5S5X - chains B and C of the 6 polymer chains in the assembly; structure by X-ray diffraction, 2.32 A resolution.

Chain B:
Protein: Tubulin beta-2B chain
Source organism: Bos taurus
Reference sequence: Q6B856 (TBB2B_BOVIN); the author numbering skips numbers that UniProt does not, so the offset changes along the chain: 1-42 = UniProt 1-42; 45-360 = UniProt 43-358; 369-455 = UniProt 359-445
Sequence (445 residues; row label = number of the first residue in the row; note: 10 numbers in that range are skipped by the numbering (no residue carries them; nothing is unmodelled there)):
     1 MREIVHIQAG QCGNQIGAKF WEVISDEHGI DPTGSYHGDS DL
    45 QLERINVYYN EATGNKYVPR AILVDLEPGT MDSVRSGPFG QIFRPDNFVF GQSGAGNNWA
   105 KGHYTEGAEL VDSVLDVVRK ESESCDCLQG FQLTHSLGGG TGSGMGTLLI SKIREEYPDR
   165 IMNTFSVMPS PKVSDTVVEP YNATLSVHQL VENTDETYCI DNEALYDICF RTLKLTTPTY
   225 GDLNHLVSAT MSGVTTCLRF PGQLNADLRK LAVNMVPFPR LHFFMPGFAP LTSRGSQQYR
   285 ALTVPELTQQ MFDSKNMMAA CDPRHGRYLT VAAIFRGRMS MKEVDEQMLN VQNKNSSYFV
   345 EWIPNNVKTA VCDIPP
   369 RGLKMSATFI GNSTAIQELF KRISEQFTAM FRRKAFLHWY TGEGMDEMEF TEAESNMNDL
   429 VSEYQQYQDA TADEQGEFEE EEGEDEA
Unresolved in the structure: 279-280, 438-455
Metal / ion sites: Mg2+: Gln-11 (together with GDP); Ca2+: Glu-113 (shared with Glu-284(C) of chain C)
Ligand contacts:
  - GDP (guanosine-5'-diphosphate): Gly-10, Gln-11, Cys-12, Gln-15, Ile-16, Asp-69, Ala-99, Asn-101, Ser-140, Gly-142, Gly-143, Gly-144, Thr-145, Gly-146, Ser-147, Val-171, Pro-173, Val-177, Asp-179, Glu-183, Asn-206, Leu-209, Tyr-224, Leu-227, Asn-228
  - S9S (N-[2-(4-fluorophenyl)ethyl]methanesulfonamide): Val-177, Ser-178, Asp-179, Tyr-210, Pro-222, Thr-223, Tyr-224, Leu-227
UniProt features mapped onto this chain:
  - motif: Met-1 to Ile-4 (MREI motif)
  - binding site (GTP): Gln-11, Glu-71, Ser-140, Gly-144, Thr-145, Gly-146, Asn-206, Asn-228
  - binding site (Mg(2+)): Glu-71
  - modified residue: Ser-40 (Phosphoserine), Thr-57 (Phosphothreonine), Lys-60 (N6-acetyllysine), Ser-174 (Phosphoserine), Thr-287 (Phosphothreonine), Thr-292 (Phosphothreonine), Arg-320 (Omega-N-methylarginine), Glu-448 (5-glutamyl polyglutamate)
  - cross-link (Glycyl lysine isopeptide (Lys-Gly)): Lys-60 (interchain with G-Cter in ubiquitin), Lys-326 (interchain with G-Cter in ubiquitin)

Chain C:
Protein: Tubulin alpha-1B chain
Source organism: Bos taurus
Reference sequence: P81947 (TBA1B_BOVIN); residues 1-451 here = UniProt positions 1-451
Sequence (451 residues; row label = number of the first residue in the row):
     1 MRECISIHVG QAGVQIGNAC WELYCLEHGI QPDGQMPSDK TIGGGDDSFN TFFSETGAGK
    61 HVPRAVFVDL EPTVIDEVRT GTYRQLFHPE QLITGKEDAA NNYARGHYTI GKEIIDLVLD
   121 RIRKLADQCT GLQGFLVFHS FGGGTGSGFT SLLMERLSVD YGKKSKLEFS IYPAPQVSTA
   181 VVEPYNSILT THTTLEHSDC AFMVDNEAIY DICRRNLDIE RPTYTNLNRL ISQIVSSITA
   241 SLRFDGALNV DLTEFQTNLV PYPRIHFPLA TYAPVISAEK AYHEQLSVAE ITNACFEPAN
   301 QMVKCDPRHG KYMACCLLYR GDVVPKDVNA AIATIKTKRS IQFVDWCPTG FKVGINYQPP
   361 TVVPGGDLAK VQRAVCMLSN TTAIAEAWAR LDHKFDLMYA KRAFVHWYVG EGMEEGEFSE
   421 AREDMAALEK DYEEVGVDSV EGEGEEEGEE Y
Unresolved in the structure: 441-451
Metal / ion sites: Ca2+ site 1: Asp-39, Thr-41, Gly-44, Glu-55; Ca2+ site 2: Glu-284 (shared with Glu-113(B) of chain B)
Ligand contacts:
  - GTP (guanosine-5'-triphosphate): Gly-10, Gln-11, Ala-12, Gln-15, Ile-16, Asp-69, Asp-98, Ala-99, Ala-100, Asn-101, Ser-140, Gly-142, Gly-143, Gly-144, Thr-145, Gly-146, Ile-171, Pro-173, Val-177, Ser-178, Thr-179, Glu-183, Asn-206, Tyr-224, Leu-227, Asn-228, Ile-231
  - S9S (N-[2-(4-fluorophenyl)ethyl]methanesulfonamide): Phe-351, Lys-352, Val-353

How chain B and chain C interact:
Pairs across the interface - 41 pairs, chain B then chain C:
  Gln-96(B) with Met-1(C); Arg-2(C), hydrogen bond (backbone-side chain)
  Ser-97(B) with Arg-2(C)
  Gly-100(B) with Thr-257(C)
  Asn-101(B) with Glu-254(C), hydrogen bond
  Asp-179(B) with Glu-254(C); Lys-352(C), hydrogen bond (backbone-side chain)
  Thr-180(B) with Glu-254(C); Asn-258(C)
  Val-181(B) with Asn-258(C), hydrogen bond (backbone-side chain); Pro-348(C), hydrophobic
  Val-182(B) with Thr-257(C)
  Thr-221(B) with Lys-326(C); Asn-329(C)
  Ala-397(B) with Trp-346(C)
  Met-398(B) with Trp-346(C)
  Arg-400(B) with Asp-345(C), salt bridge; Ser-439(C), hydrogen bond
  Arg-401(B) with Tyr-262(C), hydrogen bond (backbone-side chain); Asp-345(C), salt bridge; Trp-346(C); Glu-434(C), hydrogen bond (side chain-backbone); Val-435(C); Val-437(C), hydrogen bond (side chain-backbone); Asp-438(C); Ser-439(C), hydrogen bond
  Lys-402(B) with Tyr-262(C)
  Ala-403(B) with Tyr-262(C); Trp-346(C), hydrophobic
  Phe-404(B) with Thr-257(C); Asn-258(C); Val-260(C); Pro-261(C), hydrogen bond (backbone-backbone); Trp-346(C), hydrophobic
  His-406(B) with Val-260(C), hydrogen bond (side chain-backbone); Pro-261(C); Tyr-262(C); Pro-263(C)
  Trp-407(B) with Gln-256(C); Thr-257(C), hydrogen bond (side chain-backbone); Val-260(C)
Also at the interface, not in a pair above, chain C (22 interface residues in all): Pro-325

Summary:
18 residues of chain B and 22 residues of chain C are in contact, with 12 hydrogen bonds and 2 salt bridges.
Polar contacts include Arg-400(B)/Asp-345(C), Arg-401(B)/Asp-345(C) and Gln-96(B)/Arg-2(C). Compound S9S is
bound between chain B and chain C. Bound to chain B: GDP.
Chain B is Tubulin beta-2B chain and chain C is Tubulin alpha-1B chain, both from Bos taurus; the structure,
Tubulin-Z45705015-complex, was determined by X-ray diffraction, deposited together with 5S4L, 5S4M, 5S4N,
5S4O, 5S4P, 5S4Q and 52 further entries.
